Entry 2AKR (X-ray diffraction, 1.90 A resolution); this record covers chains A and B.

# Chain A
Molecule: T-cell surface glycoprotein CD1d1
From: Mus musculus
Notes: fragment: extracellular domain, residues 19-297
UniProtKB: P11609 (CD1D1_MOUSE); residues 1-279 here correspond to UniProt positions 19-297 (UniProt number = residue number + 18)
Sequence (285 residues; row label = number of the first residue in the row):
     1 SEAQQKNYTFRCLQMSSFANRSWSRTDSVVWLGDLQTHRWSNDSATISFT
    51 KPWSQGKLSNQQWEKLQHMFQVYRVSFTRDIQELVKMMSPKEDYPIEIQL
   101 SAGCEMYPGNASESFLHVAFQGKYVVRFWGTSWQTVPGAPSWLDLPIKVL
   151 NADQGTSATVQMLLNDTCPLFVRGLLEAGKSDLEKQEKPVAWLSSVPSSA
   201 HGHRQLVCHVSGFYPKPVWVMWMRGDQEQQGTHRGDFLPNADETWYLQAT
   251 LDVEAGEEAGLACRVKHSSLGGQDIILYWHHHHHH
Disordered / not traced: 1-6, 198-201, 280-285
Sequence notes: expression tag (280-285)
Disulfides: C104-C168, C208-C263
Glycans and other covalent adducts: N-acetylglucosamine (NAG) linked to N20, N42, N165
Residues lining bound ligands: cis-tetracosenoyl sulfatide (CIS; (15Z)-N-((1S,2R,3E)-2-hydroxy-1-{[(3-O-sulfo-beta-D-galactopyranosyl)oxy]methyl}heptadec-3-enyl)tetracos-15-enamide): F10, C12, Q14, S28, V30, W40, I47, W63, L66, F70, Y73, S76, F77, R79, D80, I81, L84, V85, I98, L100, A102, L116, V118, F120, W133, W142, L143, P146, L150, D153, G155, T156, T159, V160, L163, L164, T167, C168, F171
Swiss-Prot annotation at these positions:
  - binding site (a D-galactosylceramide): D80, D153 to T156
  - glycosylation (N-linked (GlcNAc...) asparagine): N7, N20, N42, N110, N165
Reported in the primary citation:
  - post-translational modification sites: N20, N42, N165
  - binding site for cis-tetracosenoyl sulfatide: M69, R79, D80, D153, Q154, T156

# Chain B
Molecule: Beta-2-microglobulin
From: Mus musculus
Sequence (99 residues; row label = number of the first residue in the row):
     1 IQKTPQIQVYSRHPPENGKPNILNCYVTQFHPPHIEIQMLKNGKKIPKVE
    51 MSDMSFSKDWSFYILAHTEFTPTETDTYACRVKHASMAEPKTVYWDRDM
Disordered / not traced: 1
Disulfides: C25-C80

# Interface between chain A and chain B
Contacting residue pairs (59):
  R11(A) - K58(B)
  L13(A) - S55(B)
  L13(A) - F56(B)
  Q14(A) - F56(B)
  M15(A) - M54(B)
  M15(A) - F56(B)  hydrophobic
  M15(A) - F62(B)  hydrophobic
  S17(A) - P33(B)
  V29(A) - D53(B)
  V29(A) - M54(B)
  V29(A) - S55(B)
  W31(A) - S55(B)  hydrogen bond
  W31(A) - Y63(B)
  Q36(A) - D53(B)  hydrogen bond
  R39(A) - D53(B)  salt bridge
  E97(A) - P32(B)
  E97(A) - P33(B)
  Q99(A) - F56(B)
  Q99(A) - W60(B)  hydrogen bond (side chain-backbone)
  Q99(A) - F62(B)
  L100(A) - F56(B)
  S101(A) - W60(B)
  H117(A) - W60(B)
  V118(A) - W60(B)
  A119(A) - W60(B)  hydrophobic
  Q121(A) - H31(B)
  G122(A) - H31(B)
  Y124(A) - W60(B)
  V190(A) - P14(B)  hydrophobic
  W192(A) - S11(B)
  W192(A) - H13(B)
  W192(A) - P14(B)  hydrophobic
  W192(A) - P15(B)
  W192(A) - D98(B)  hydrogen bond (side chain-backbone)
  W192(A) - M99(B)
  S194(A) - D98(B)
  H209(A) - D98(B)
  H209(A) - M99(B)
  S211(A) - S11(B)
  S211(A) - R12(B)  hydrogen bond (side chain-backbone)
  G212(A) - R12(B)
  L238(A) - Q8(B)
  L238(A) - Y10(B)
  L238(A) - Y26(B)  hydrophobic
  P239(A) - Y10(B)  hydrogen bond (backbone-side chain)
  P239(A) - Y26(B)  hydrophobic
  P239(A) - L65(B)
  N240(A) - Y10(B)
  N240(A) - R12(B)
  N240(A) - N24(B)  hydrogen bond
  N240(A) - L65(B)
  A241(A) - L65(B)
  A241(A) - H67(B)
  D242(A) - R12(B)  salt bridge
  T244(A) - R12(B)
  Y246(A) - Y10(B)  hydrophobic
  Y246(A) - S11(B)
  Y246(A) - M99(B)  hydrogen bond (side chain-backbone)
  Q248(A) - M99(B)
Interface residues without a listed pair, chain A (35 interface residues in all): S195, D236

# Summary
The interface between chain A and chain B involves 35 residues on one side and 24 on the other; the contacts
include 8 hydrogen bonds and 2 salt bridges. Polar contacts include R39(A)-D53(B), D242(A)-R12(B) and
W31(A)-S55(B). From the paper: a binding site for cis-tetracosenoyl sulfatide at M69(A), R79(A) and D80(A)
among others; modification sites N20(A), N42(A) and N165(A).
Chain A is T-cell surface glycoprotein CD1d1 and chain B is Beta-2-microglobulin, both from Mus musculus; the
structure, Structural basis of sulfatide presentation by mouse CD1d, was determined by X-ray diffraction.
